9PCZ - chains D and E of the 14 polymer chains in the assembly; structure by electron microscopy, 3.65 A resolution.

Chain D (and E):
Protein: Vesicle-fusing ATPase
Source organism: Cricetulus griseus
Notes: EC 3.6.4.6; chain E of this document is another copy of the same molecule, construct and numbering; everything in this record applies to it too
UniProtKB: P18708 (NSF_CRIGR); residue numbers follow UniProt; this construct covers 1-744
Chain sequence (747 residues; each row starts with the number of its first residue; numbers below 1 keep their minus sign (Gly-2 is residue -2)):
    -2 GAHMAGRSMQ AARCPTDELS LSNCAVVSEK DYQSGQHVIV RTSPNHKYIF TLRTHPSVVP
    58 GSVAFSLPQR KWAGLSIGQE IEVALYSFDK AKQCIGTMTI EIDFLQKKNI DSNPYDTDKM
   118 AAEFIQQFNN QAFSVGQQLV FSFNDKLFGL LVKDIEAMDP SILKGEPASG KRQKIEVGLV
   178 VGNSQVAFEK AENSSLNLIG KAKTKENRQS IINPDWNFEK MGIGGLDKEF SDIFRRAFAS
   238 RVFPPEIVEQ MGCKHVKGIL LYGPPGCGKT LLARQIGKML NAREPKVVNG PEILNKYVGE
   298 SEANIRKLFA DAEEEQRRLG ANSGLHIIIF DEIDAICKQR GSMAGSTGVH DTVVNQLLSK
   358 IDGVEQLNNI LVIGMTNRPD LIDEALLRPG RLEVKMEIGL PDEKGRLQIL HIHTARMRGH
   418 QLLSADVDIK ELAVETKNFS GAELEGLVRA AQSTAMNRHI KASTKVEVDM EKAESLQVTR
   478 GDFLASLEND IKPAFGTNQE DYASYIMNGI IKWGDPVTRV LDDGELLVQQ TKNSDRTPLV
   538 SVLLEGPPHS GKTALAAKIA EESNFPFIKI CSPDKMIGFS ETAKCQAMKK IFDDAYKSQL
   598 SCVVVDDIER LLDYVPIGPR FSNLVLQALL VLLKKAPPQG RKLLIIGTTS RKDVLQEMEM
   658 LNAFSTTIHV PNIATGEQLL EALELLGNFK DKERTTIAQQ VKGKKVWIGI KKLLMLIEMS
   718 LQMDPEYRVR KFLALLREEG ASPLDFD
Unresolved in the structure: -2 to 0, 156-168, 741-744 (chain E: -2 to 205, 620, 741-744)
Sequence notes: expression tag (-2 to 0)
Curated features (UniProtKB/Swiss-Prot):
  - binding site (ATP): Asn505 to Trp510, Pro545 to Leu552
  - binding site (Mg(2+)): Thr550
  - modified residue: Lys105 (N6-acetyllysine), Ser207 (Phosphoserine), Tyr259 (Phosphotyrosine), Ser569 (Phosphoserine)
Ion coordination: Mg2+: Thr550 (together with ATP)
Ligand contacts:
  - ADP (adenosine-5'-diphosphate): Gly219, Ile220, Gly221, Leu223, Pro262, Gly263, Cys264, Gly265, Lys266, Thr267, Leu268, Ile406, His410, Gly438, Ala439, Glu442
  - ATP (adenosine-5'-triphosphate), molecule 1: Asp359, Arg385, Arg388
  - ATP, molecule 2: Ile503, Asn505, Gly506, Ile507, Ile508, Trp510, Val514, His546, Ser547, Gly548, Lys549, Thr550, Ala551, Leu552, Ile707, Lys708, Leu711
Reported in the primary citation:
  - post-translational modification sites: Ser207 (citing earlier work)

Interface between chain D and chain E:
Contacting residue pairs (75):
  Ile209(D) - Val463(E)  hydrophobic
  Trp213(D) - Ser460(E)
  Trp213(D) - Thr461(E)
  Trp213(D) - Lys462(E)  hydrogen bond (backbone-side chain)
  Asn214(D) - Thr461(E)
  Phe215(D) - Ser460(E)
  Phe215(D) - Thr461(E)
  Phe231(D) - Val463(E)  hydrophobic
  Arg232(D) - Asn454(E)
  Arg232(D) - Asp487(E)  salt bridge
  Val239(D) - Val465(E)
  Phe240(D) - Met453(E)  hydrophobic
  Phe240(D) - His456(E)
  Phe240(D) - Ile457(E)  hydrophobic
  Phe240(D) - Val465(E)  hydrophobic
  Ile244(D) - Leu473(E)  hydrophobic
  Glu246(D) - Arg413(E)  hydrogen bond (backbone-side chain)
  Gln247(D) - Arg413(E)
  Gln247(D) - His417(E)
  Met248(D) - Gln449(E)  hydrogen bond
  Met248(D) - Met453(E)  hydrophobic
  Met248(D) - Leu473(E)  hydrophobic
  Cys250(D) - Gln449(E)
  Lys251(D) - Glu442(E)
  Lys251(D) - Arg446(E)  hydrogen bond (backbone-side chain)
  Val253(D) - Arg446(E)
  Tyr294(D) - Lys293(E)
  Val295(D) - Lys293(E)
  Arg303(D) - Glu289(E)
  Gln336(D) - Arg375(E)
  Arg337(D) - Asp331(E)  salt bridge
  Arg337(D) - Arg375(E)
  Ser343(D) - Ala341(E)
  Thr344(D) - Ala341(E)  hydrogen bond (backbone-backbone)
  Thr344(D) - Gly342(E)
  Thr344(D) - Ser343(E)
  Asp348(D) - Lys335(E)
  Asn352(D) - Ala332(E)
  Gln353(D) - Pro288(E)
  Ser356(D) - Asn286(E)  hydrogen bond
  Val361(D) - Val284(E)  hydrophobic
  Gln363(D) - Arg271(E)
  Arg385(D) - Pro262(E)
  Arg385(D) - Gly263(E)
  Pro386(D) - Ala439(E)
  Pro386(D) - Glu440(E)
  Glu390(D) - Arg446(E)  salt bridge
  Gln526(D) - Gln719(E)
  Gln527(D) - Glu715(E)
  Gln527(D) - Met716(E)
  Gln527(D) - Gln719(E)
  Asn530(D) - Gln719(E)
  Ser531(D) - Glu715(E)  hydrogen bond
  Arg533(D) - Leu683(E)
  Arg533(D) - Asn685(E)
  Thr534(D) - Leu711(E)
  Thr534(D) - Glu715(E)
  Lys586(D) - Ile574(E)
  Pro616(D) - Ile614(E)  hydrophobic
  Pro616(D) - Arg617(E)
  Phe618(D) - Arg617(E)
  Asn620(D) - Asp610(E)
  Asn620(D) - Val612(E)
  Leu623(D) - Val612(E)  hydrophobic
  Gln624(D) - Arg607(E)  hydrogen bond
  Gln624(D) - Asp610(E)
  Gln624(D) - Tyr611(E)
  Leu627(D) - Arg607(E)
  Val628(D) - Asp571(E)
  Val628(D) - Ile574(E)  hydrophobic
  Leu629(D) - Ile574(E)  hydrophobic
  Glu654(D) - Pro613(E)
  Asn659(D) - His546(E)
  Ser662(D) - Lys709(E)
  Ser662(D) - Met712(E)
Also at the interface, not in a pair above, chain D (65 interface residues in all): Pro211, Arg233, Ala236, Ser237, Val245, Gly249, Glu299, Gly338, Thr349, Gly360, Leu536, Val537, Arg617, Leu621, Lys632, Glu656
Also at the interface, not in a pair above, chain E (67 interface residues in all): Thr267, Leu291, Asn292, Glu329, Met340, His347, Asn374, Met414, Leu419, Gly443, Ser450, Thr451, Ile488, Asn505, Phe576, Arg648

Summary:
Chain D and chain E form an interface of 65 and 67 residues respectively, with 8 hydrogen bonds and 3 salt
bridges. Among the polar pairs are Arg232(D)-Asp487(E), Arg337(D)-Asp331(E) and Glu390(D)-Arg446(E). Ligands
of chain D: ATP and ADP. From the paper: a modification site at Ser207(D).
Chain D and chain E are both Vesicle-fusing ATPase (Cricetulus griseus); the structure, 22bin20S complex
(NSF-alphaSNAP-2:2 syntaxin-1a:SNAP-25), hydrolyzing, class 15, was determined by electron microscopy together
with 9OJR, 9OJU, 9OJZ, 9OK3, 9OK5, 9OKC and 17 further entries from the same study.
